Entry 8Y1K (electron microscopy, 3.10 A resolution); this record covers chains C and G of the 10 polymer chains in the assembly.

# Chain C
Name: TdpA
Source organism: Thermus antranikianii DSM 12462
Amino-acid sequence (586 residues; numbered 1 to 586; the number before each row is that of its first residue):
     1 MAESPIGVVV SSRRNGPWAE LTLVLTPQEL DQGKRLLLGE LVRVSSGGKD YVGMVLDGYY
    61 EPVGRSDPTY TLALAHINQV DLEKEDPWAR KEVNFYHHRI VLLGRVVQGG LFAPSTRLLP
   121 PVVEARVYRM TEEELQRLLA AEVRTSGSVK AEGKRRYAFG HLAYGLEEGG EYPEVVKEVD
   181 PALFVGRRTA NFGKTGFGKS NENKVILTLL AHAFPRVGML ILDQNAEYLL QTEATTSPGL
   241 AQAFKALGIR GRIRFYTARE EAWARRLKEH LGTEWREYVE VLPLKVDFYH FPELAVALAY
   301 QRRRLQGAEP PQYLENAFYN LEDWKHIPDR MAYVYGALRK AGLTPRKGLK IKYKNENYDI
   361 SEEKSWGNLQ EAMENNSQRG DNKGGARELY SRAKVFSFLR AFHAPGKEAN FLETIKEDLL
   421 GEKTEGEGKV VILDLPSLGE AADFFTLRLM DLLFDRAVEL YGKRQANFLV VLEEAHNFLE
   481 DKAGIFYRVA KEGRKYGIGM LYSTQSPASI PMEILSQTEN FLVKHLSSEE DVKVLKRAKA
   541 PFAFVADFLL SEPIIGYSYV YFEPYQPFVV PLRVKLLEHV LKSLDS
Unresolved in the structure: 1-2, 145-154, 354-357, 374-383

# Chain G
Name: TdpB
Source organism: Thermus antranikianii DSM 12462
Amino-acid sequence (375 residues; each row starts with the number of its first residue):
     1 MPYAGEGSNP LGLKDFLDDL RLDHYQDLLR ELDELYQKLK QERQVPLHGD GEAYPLLTLT
    61 VDGGEGRAFE ELPLLSFGLV RVAAVGVKGF RLPSIAHLLP GYEVLRDPKG YLEGLLERSE
   121 ESPAADALKT FFRATGISLE DLGEYYTKDL RAFMGIFRDV LEWAYLVWGV EKVLQESYKD
   181 YLFIKDGRLA QLGVRESFRS KLQNYFARKH LLLAGVTKRS RLLAEGLTSL VMARLFAEAR
   241 GTFVLQVPQE LMEKAYRYER QWNADLEGAF VMGRRYVARL LEDTFRPQEG VAIFDLPPYL
   301 GEEDAVKVAR SLRAHRSVLY GGSVGTVVEA HGRASVARSI PRRMEEEILA RFRKAFGEDL
   361 AKKLTEWLRL ADRED
Unresolved in the structure: 1-10, 221-224, 373-375

# How chain C and chain G interact
Residue-residue contacts (8; chain C residue first):
  P27(C) with F285(G)
  Q28(C) with F285(G)
  R65(C) with R286(G), hydrogen bond (backbone-side chain)
  W88(C) with T284(G); R286(G)
  K91(C) with T284(G); F285(G)
  E92(C) with R286(G), salt bridge
Also at the interface, not in a pair above, chain C (7 interface residues in all): F95
Also at the interface, not in a pair above, chain G (4 interface residues in all): P287

# Overview
7 residues of chain C face 4 of chain G across their interface, with 1 hydrogen bond and 1 salt bridge. Among
the polar pairs are E92(C)-R286(G) and R65(C)-R286(G).
Chain C is TdpA and chain G is TdpB, both from Thermus antranikianii DSM 12462; the structure, The cryo-EM
structure of TdpAB in complex with AMPPNP and PT-DNA, was determined by electron microscopy (same publication
as 8WET and 8WFD).
